4YXG - chains A and B; structure by X-ray diffraction, 1.90 A resolution.

== Chain A (and B) ==
Molecule: Triosephosphate isomerase
From: Plasmodium falciparum
Notes: EC 5.3.1.1; chain B of this document is another copy of the same molecule, construct and numbering; everything in this record applies to it too
UniProtKB: Q07412 (TPIS_PLAFA); numbering as in UniProt (aligned over 1-248)
Chain sequence (248 residues; row label = number of the first residue in the row):
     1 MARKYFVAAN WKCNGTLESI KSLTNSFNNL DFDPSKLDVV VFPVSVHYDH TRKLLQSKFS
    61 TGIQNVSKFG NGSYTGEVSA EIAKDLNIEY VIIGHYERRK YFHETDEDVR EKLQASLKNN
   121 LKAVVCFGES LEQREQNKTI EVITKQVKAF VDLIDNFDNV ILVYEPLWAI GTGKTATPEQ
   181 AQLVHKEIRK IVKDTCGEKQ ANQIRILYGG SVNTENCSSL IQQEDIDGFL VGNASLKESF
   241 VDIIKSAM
Unresolved in the structure: 1, 170-175 (chain B: 1, 153-158, 172-175)
Differences from the reference sequence: engineered mutation Y96 (Phe in Q07412), V163 (Ala in Q07412)
Curated features (UniProtKB/Swiss-Prot):
  - active site: H95 (Electrophile), E165 (Proton acceptor)
  - binding site (D-glyceraldehyde 3-phosphate): N10, K12, G171, L230, G232, N233
  - mutagenesis: S73 (S73A: 3-fold decrease in substrate affinity; when associated with S-96), L167 (L167V: 3-fold decrease in substrate affinity; when associated with S-96)
Reported in the primary citation:
  - mutagenesis - F96Y: decreased catalytic activity
  - catalytic residues: K12, H95, E97, E165 (citing earlier work)
  - conformationally variable residues (side-chain flip): Y96

== Interface between chain A and chain B ==
Contacting residue pairs (82):
  N10(A) with T75(B), hydrogen bond
  K12(A) with G72(B); S73(B); T75(B)
  C13(A) with N71(B); G72(B), hydrogen bond (backbone-backbone); Y74(B); E77(B), hydrogen bond (side chain-backbone); S79(B), hydrogen bond (side chain-backbone)
  N14(A) with G72(B), hydrogen bond (side chain-backbone)
  G15(A) with I82(B)
  T16(A) with D85(B)
  L17(A) with D85(B), hydrogen bond (backbone-side chain); L86(B), hydrophobic
  V44(A) with E77(B); V78(B), hydrophobic; I82(B), hydrophobic
  S45(A) with S45(B), hydrogen bond; V46(B); V78(B)
  V46(A) with S45(B); V78(B), hydrophobic; I82(B), hydrophobic; L86(B), hydrophobic
  H47(A) with I82(B); L86(B)
  D49(A) with D49(B)
  K53(A) with D49(B), salt bridge
  Q64(A) with T75(B); G76(B), hydrogen bond (side chain-backbone)
  F69(A) with F102(B), hydrophobic
  N71(A) with C13(B)
  G72(A) with K12(B); C13(B), hydrogen bond (backbone-backbone); N14(B), hydrogen bond (backbone-side chain)
  S73(A) with K12(B); E97(B); N233(B)
  Y74(A) with C13(B); E97(B), hydrogen bond (backbone-side chain); Y101(B), hydrophobic
  T75(A) with N10(B), hydrogen bond; K12(B); Q64(B); H95(B), hydrogen bond; E97(B), hydrogen bond; R98(B), hydrogen bond (backbone-side chain)
  G76(A) with Q64(B), hydrogen bond (backbone-side chain); R98(B)
  E77(A) with C13(B), hydrogen bond (backbone-side chain); V44(B); R98(B), salt bridge; F102(B)
  V78(A) with V44(B), hydrophobic; S45(B); V46(B), hydrophobic
  S79(A) with C13(B), hydrogen bond (backbone-side chain)
  I82(A) with C13(B), hydrophobic; N14(B); G15(B); V44(B), hydrophobic; V46(B), hydrophobic; H47(B)
  D85(A) with T16(B); L17(B), hydrogen bond (side chain-backbone)
  L86(A) with L17(B), hydrophobic; V46(B), hydrophobic; H47(B)
  H95(A) with T75(B), hydrogen bond
  E97(A) with S73(B); Y74(B), hydrogen bond (side chain-backbone); T75(B), hydrogen bond
  R98(A) with T75(B), hydrogen bond (side chain-backbone); G76(B); E77(B), salt bridge
  Y101(A) with F69(B), hydrophobic; S73(B); Y74(B), hydrophobic
  F102(A) with F69(B), hydrophobic; E77(B); H103(B)
  H103(A) with H103(B)
Interface residues without a listed pair, chain A (38 interface residues in all): I63, N65, G70, I88, N233
Interface residues without a listed pair, chain B (38 interface residues in all): I63, N65, K68, G70, I88

== In short ==
The chain A/chain B interface involves 38 residues from each chain, with 23 hydrogen bonds and 3 salt bridges.
Among the polar pairs are K53(A)-D49(B), E77(A)-R98(B) and N10(A)-T75(B). The paper reports catalytic residues
K12(A), H95(A) and E97(A) among others; F96Y of chain A reduces catalytic activity.
Chain A and chain B are both Triosephosphate isomerase (Plasmodium falciparum); the structure, F96Y Mutant of
Plasmodium Falciparum Triosephosphate Isomerase, was determined by X-ray diffraction (same publication as
4YMZ, 4X22, 4YWI, 4Z0J and 4Z0S).
